Entry 8YDM (electron microscopy, 3.05 A resolution); this record covers chains M and O of the 18 polymer chains in the assembly.

# Chain M
Name: Reaction center protein M chain
Organism: Chloroflexus aurantiacus J-10-fl
UniProtKB: P09438 (RCEM_CHLAA); residues 1-307 here = UniProt positions 1-307
Chain sequence (307 residues; row label = number of the first residue in the row):
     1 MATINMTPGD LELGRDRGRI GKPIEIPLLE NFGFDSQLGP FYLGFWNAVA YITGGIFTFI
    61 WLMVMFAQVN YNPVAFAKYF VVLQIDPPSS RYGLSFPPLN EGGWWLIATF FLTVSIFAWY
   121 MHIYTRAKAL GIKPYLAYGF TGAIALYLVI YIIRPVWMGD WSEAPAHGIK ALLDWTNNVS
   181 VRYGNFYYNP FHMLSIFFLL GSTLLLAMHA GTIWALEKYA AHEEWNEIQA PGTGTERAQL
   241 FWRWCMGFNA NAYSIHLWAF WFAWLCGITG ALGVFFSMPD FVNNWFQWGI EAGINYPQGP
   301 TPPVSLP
Disordered / not traced: 1-9, 305-307
Swiss-Prot annotation at these positions:
  - binding site ((7R,8Z)-bacteriochlorophyll b): H192
  - binding site (Fe cation): H209, E236, H256
  - modified residue: A2 (Blocked amino end (Ala))
Bound ions: bacteriochlorophyll a Mg near H192 (its only coordinating residue here); Mn2+: E224, H256 (shared with 2 residues of chain L)
Residues lining bound ligands:
  - bacteriochlorophyll a (BCL), molecule 1: G54, F57, T58, L112, I116, F140, A143, L146, Y147, I150, W175, T176, V179, S180, F186, Y187, H192, S195, I196, L199, C266, G270, A271, G273, V274
  - bacteriochlorophyll a (BCL), molecule 2: T176, Y187, L200
  - bacteriochlorophyll a (BCL), molecule 3: Y187, H192, M193, I196, F197, L200, G201, L204
  - bacteriopheophytin a (BPH), molecule 1: F57, W61, L112, Y147, I150, Y151, P165, H167, G168, I169, L172, L173, W175, T176
  - bacteriopheophytin a (BPH), molecule 2: S115, I116, W119, I123, L136, G139, F140, A143, A263, C266, G267
  - bacteriopheophytin a (BPH), molecule 3: L200, T203, L204, A207, M208, W242, M246
  - Menaquinone 11 (MQE; 2-methyl-3-[(2E,6E,10E,14E,18E,22E,26E,30E,34E,38E)-3,7,11,15,19,23,27,31,35,39,43-undecamethyltetratetraconta-2,6,10,1 4,18,22,26,30,34,38,42-undecaen-1-yl]naphthalene-1,4-dione): L204, L205, M208, H209, T212, I213, T235, A238, Q239, W242, M246, F248, N249, A250, N251, I255, W258, F262
Reported in the primary citation:
  - binding site for bacteriochlorophyll a: H192
  - binding site for bacteriopheophytin a: L172
  - Mn2+ coordination: H209, E224, H256

# Chain O
Name: Light-harvesting protein B-808/866 alpha chain
Organism: Chloroflexus aurantiacus J-10-fl
UniProtKB: P07503 (LHA_CHLAA); residues 1-57 here = UniProt positions 1-57
Chain sequence (57 residues; row label = number of the first residue in the row):
     1 MQPRSPVRTN IVIFTILGFV VALLIHFIVL SSPEYNWLSN AEGGALLLSA ARALFGI
Disordered / not traced: 1-5, 41-57
Swiss-Prot annotation at these positions:
  - binding site (a bacteriochlorophyll): H26
  - modified residue: M1 (N-formylmethionine)
Bound ions: bacteriochlorophyll a Mg near H26 (its only coordinating residue here)
Residues lining bound ligands:
  - bacteriochlorophyll a (BCL), molecule 1: P6, V7, R8, N10, I11, F14
  - bacteriochlorophyll a (BCL), molecule 2: G18, A22, H26, V29, W37
  - bacteriochlorophyll a (BCL), molecule 3: G18, V21, A22, I25, H26, V29
  - gamma-Carotene (U4Z), molecule 1: I11, F14, T15, L17, G18, V21, L24, I25, I28
  - gamma-Carotene (U4Z), molecule 2: F19, A22, L23, H26, F27
Reported in the primary citation:
  - binding site for bacteriochlorophyll a: H26

# How chain M and chain O interact
Pairs across the interface - 17 pairs, chain M then chain O:
  L11(M) - V12(O)  hydrophobic
  L13(M) - T9(O)
  F45(M) - V12(O)  hydrophobic
  F45(M) - I16(O)  hydrophobic
  V49(M) - I16(O)  hydrophobic
  I52(M) - L17(O)  hydrophobic
  I52(M) - V20(O)  hydrophobic
  F96(M) - S31(O)
  F96(M) - N36(O)
  P97(M) - S31(O)  hydrogen bond (backbone-side chain)
  P98(M) - S31(O)
  L99(M) - S31(O)  hydrogen bond (backbone-side chain)
  W104(M) - I28(O)  hydrophobic
  I107(M) - F27(O)  hydrophobic
  F110(M) - L23(O)  hydrophobic
  F110(M) - F27(O)  hydrophobic
  F111(M) - V20(O)  hydrophobic
Other interface residues (no listed pair), chain M (18 interface residues in all): G14, A48, T53, I56, G103
Other interface residues (no listed pair), chain O (13 interface residues in all): I13, L24, L30

# In short
Chain M and chain O form an interface of 18 and 13 residues respectively, with 2 hydrogen bonds. Polar
contacts include P97(M)-S31(O) and L99(M)-S31(O). From the paper: a binding site for bacteriochlorophyll a at
H192(M) and H26(O); a binding site for bacteriopheophytin a at L172(M).
Chain M is Reaction center protein M chain and chain O is Light-harvesting protein B-808/866 alpha chain, both
from Chloroflexus aurantiacus J-10-fl; the structure, Cryo-EM structure of CaRC-LH complex from Chloroflexus
aurantiacus, was determined by electron microscopy.
